Entry 8WS8 (electron microscopy, 2.96 A resolution); this record covers chains A and B of the 4 polymer chains in the assembly.

# Chain A
Name: Cas12-1
Organism: unclassified sequences
Sequence (737 residues; row label = number of the first residue in the row):
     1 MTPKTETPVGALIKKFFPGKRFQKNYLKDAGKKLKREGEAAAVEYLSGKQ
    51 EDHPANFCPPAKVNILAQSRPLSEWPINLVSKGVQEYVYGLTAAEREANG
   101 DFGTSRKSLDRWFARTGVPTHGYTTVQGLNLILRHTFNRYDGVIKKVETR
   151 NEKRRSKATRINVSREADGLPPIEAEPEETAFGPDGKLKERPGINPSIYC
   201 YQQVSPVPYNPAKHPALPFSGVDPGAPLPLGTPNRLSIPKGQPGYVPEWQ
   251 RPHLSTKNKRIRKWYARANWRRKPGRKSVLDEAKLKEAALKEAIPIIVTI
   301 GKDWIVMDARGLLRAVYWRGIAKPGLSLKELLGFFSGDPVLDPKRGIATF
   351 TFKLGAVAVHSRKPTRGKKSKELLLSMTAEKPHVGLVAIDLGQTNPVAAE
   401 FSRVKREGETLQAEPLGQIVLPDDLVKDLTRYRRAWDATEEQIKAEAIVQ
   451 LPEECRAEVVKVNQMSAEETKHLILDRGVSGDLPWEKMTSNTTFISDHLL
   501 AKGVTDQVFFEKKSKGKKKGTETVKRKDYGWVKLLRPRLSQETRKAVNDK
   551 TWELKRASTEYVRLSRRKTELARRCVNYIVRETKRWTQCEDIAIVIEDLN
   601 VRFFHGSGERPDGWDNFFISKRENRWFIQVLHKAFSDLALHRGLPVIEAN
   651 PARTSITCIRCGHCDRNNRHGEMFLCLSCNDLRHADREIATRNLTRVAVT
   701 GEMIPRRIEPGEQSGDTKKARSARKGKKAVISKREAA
Not modelled in the structure: 1-57, 356-737

# Chain B
Molecule: crRNA
Organism: unclassified sequences
Sequence (46 nucleotides; numbered -25 to 20; the number before each row is that of its first residue; numbers below 1 keep their minus sign (U-25 is residue -25)):
   -25 UCAACGCUUGCUCGGUUCGCCGAGACUCCCCUACGUGCUGCUGAAG
Not modelled in the structure: -25 to -20

# How chain A and chain B interact
Contacting residue pairs - 94 pairs, chain A then chain B:
  Pro60(A) - U1(B)  sugar contact
  Pro60(A) - C2(B)  sugar contact
  Lys62(A) - C2(B)  sugar contact
  Asn64(A) - U-17(B)  hydrogen bond to the base
  Asn64(A) - G-16(B)  hydrogen bond to the sugar
  Lys146(A) - U6(B)  hydrogen bond to the base
  Glu190(A) - U6(B)  sugar contact
  Glu190(A) - A7(B)  phosphate contact
  Arg191(A) - U6(B)  sugar contact
  Pro192(A) - C5(B)  sugar contact
  Gly193(A) - C5(B)  hydrogen bond to the sugar
  Ile194(A) - C4(B)  sugar contact
  Ile194(A) - C5(B)  sugar contact
  Asn195(A) - C4(B)  hydrogen bond to the sugar
  Pro196(A) - C4(B)  sugar contact
  Ser197(A) - C3(B)  sugar contact
  Pro229(A) - U-18(B)  base contact
  Leu230(A) - U-18(B)  phosphate contact
  Gly231(A) - U-18(B)  hydrogen bond to the phosphate
  Arg235(A) - G-4(B)  salt bridge to the phosphate
  Pro243(A) - C-6(B)  phosphate contact
  Gly244(A) - C-6(B)  hydrogen bond to the phosphate
  Tyr245(A) - G-7(B)  hydrogen bond to the sugar
  Tyr245(A) - C-6(B)  sugar contact
  Val246(A) - C-5(B)  phosphate contact
  Pro247(A) - G-7(B)  base contact
  Trp249(A) - U-10(B)  sugar contact
  Trp249(A) - U-9(B)  stacking on the base
  Trp249(A) - G-7(B)  base contact
  Gln250(A) - G-11(B)  base contact
  Gln250(A) - C-5(B)  hydrogen bond to the sugar
  Leu254(A) - C-5(B)  phosphate contact
  Leu254(A) - G-4(B)  phosphate contact
  Ser255(A) - G-4(B)  hydrogen bond to the phosphate
  Ser255(A) - A-3(B)  phosphate contact
  Asn258(A) - C-19(B)  hydrogen bond to the phosphate
  Lys259(A) - C-19(B)  base contact
  Lys259(A) - G-4(B)  salt bridge to the phosphate
  Lys259(A) - A-3(B)  phosphate contact
  Arg260(A) - C-19(B)  sugar contact
  Arg260(A) - U-17(B)  salt bridge to the phosphate
  Arg260(A) - G-16(B)  hydrogen bond to the base
  Arg260(A) - C-15(B)  base contact
  Arg260(A) - G-2(B)  base contact
  Ile261(A) - C-19(B)  hydrogen bond to the sugar
  Ile261(A) - U-18(B)  sugar contact
  Arg262(A) - U-17(B)  phosphate contact
  Arg262(A) - C-5(B)  base contact
  Arg262(A) - G-4(B)  hydrogen bond to the base
  Lys263(A) - U-18(B)  phosphate contact
  Lys263(A) - U-17(B)  hydrogen bond to the phosphate
  Trp264(A) - C-6(B)  hydrogen bond to the phosphate
  Tyr265(A) - U-18(B)  hydrogen bond to the base
  Ala266(A) - U-17(B)  phosphate contact
  Ala266(A) - G-16(B)  phosphate contact
  Arg267(A) - G-16(B)  hydrogen bond to the phosphate
  Arg267(A) - C-15(B)  salt bridge to the phosphate
  Asn269(A) - C-6(B)  hydrogen bond to the base
  Asn269(A) - C-5(B)  hydrogen bond to the base
  Trp270(A) - G-7(B)  phosphate contact
  Trp270(A) - C-6(B)  phosphate contact
  Arg271(A) - C-13(B)  base contact
  Arg271(A) - G-12(B)  hydrogen bond to the base
  Lys273(A) - G-12(B)  base contact
  Lys273(A) - G-11(B)  salt bridge to the phosphate
  Lys273(A) - U-10(B)  base contact
  Gly275(A) - U-10(B)  base contact
  Gly275(A) - C-8(B)  hydrogen bond to the base
  Arg276(A) - G-12(B)  hydrogen bond to the base
  Arg276(A) - G-11(B)  hydrogen bond to the base
  Arg276(A) - U-10(B)  base contact
  Arg276(A) - C-8(B)  base contact
  Arg276(A) - C-6(B)  base contact
  Arg276(A) - C-5(B)  base contact
  Lys277(A) - C-8(B)  base contact
  Ser278(A) - C-8(B)  hydrogen bond to the base
  Ser278(A) - C-6(B)  hydrogen bond to the base
  Lys286(A) - U-17(B)  phosphate contact
  Lys286(A) - G-16(B)  salt bridge to the phosphate
  Glu292(A) - U-18(B)  hydrogen bond to the base
  Arg310(A) - U-18(B)  hydrogen bond to the base
  Arg310(A) - U-17(B)  hydrogen bond to the sugar
  Gly311(A) - U-17(B)  base contact
  Leu313(A) - U-18(B)  base contact
  Arg314(A) - U-17(B)  base contact
  Arg314(A) - G-16(B)  hydrogen bond to the base
  Arg314(A) - A-1(B)  base contact
  Arg314(A) - C0(B)  hydrogen bond to the base
  Tyr317(A) - C-19(B)  sugar contact
  Trp318(A) - C0(B)  stacking on the base
  Trp318(A) - U1(B)  phosphate contact
  Arg319(A) - U1(B)  salt bridge to the phosphate
  Arg345(A) - C3(B)  salt bridge to the phosphate
  Arg345(A) - C4(B)  salt bridge to the phosphate
Interface residues without a listed pair, chain A (60 interface residues in all): Pro59, Gln242, Ala268, Ile294, Asp308, Asp342, Lys344

# Summary
The interface between chain A and chain B involves 60 residues on one side and 26 on the other, with 31
hydrogen bonds, 9 salt bridges and 2 aromatic stacking contacts. Polar contacts include Asn64(A)-U-17(B),
Lys146(A)-U6(B) and Arg260(A)-G-16(B).
Chain A is Cas12-1 and chain B is crRNA, both from unclassified sequences; the structure, Cryo-EM mini
structure of Cas12-1/crRNA/Target DNA complex, was determined by electron microscopy.
